7OJ7 - chains 111 and 444 of the 4 polymer chains in the assembly; structure by X-ray diffraction, 1.78 A resolution.

# Chain 111
Name: Capsid protein VP1
Source organism: Coxsackievirus A24
UniProtKB: V9VEF3 (V9VEF3_9ENTO); numbering as in UniProt (aligned over 581-885)
Sequence (305 residues; each row starts with the number of its first residue):
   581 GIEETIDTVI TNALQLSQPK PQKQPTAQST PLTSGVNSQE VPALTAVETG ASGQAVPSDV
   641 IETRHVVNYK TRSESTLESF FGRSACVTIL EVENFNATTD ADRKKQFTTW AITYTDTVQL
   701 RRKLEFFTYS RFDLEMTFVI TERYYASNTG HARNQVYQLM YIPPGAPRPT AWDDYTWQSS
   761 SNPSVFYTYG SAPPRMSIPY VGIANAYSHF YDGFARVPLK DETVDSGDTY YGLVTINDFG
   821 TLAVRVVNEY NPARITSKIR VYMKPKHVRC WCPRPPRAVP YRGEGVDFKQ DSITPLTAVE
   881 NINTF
Unresolved in the structure: 581-604
Ion coordination: Ca2+ site 1: T606, A607, S609, N648; Ca2+ site 2: T613, S614, S638, I641; Ca2+ site 3: L624 (shared with K63(444), A65(444) of chain 444)
Ligand contacts: 0H0 (Carbohydrate component from a pentavalent N-acetylneuraminic acid conjugate): N676, R723, Y725, A726, S727, N728, Y830, N831, P832

# Chain 444
Name: Capsid protein VP4
Source organism: Coxsackievirus A24
UniProtKB: V9VEF3 (V9VEF3_9ENTO); residue numbers follow UniProt; this construct covers 1-69
Sequence (69 residues; each row starts with the number of its first residue):
     1 MGAQVSSQKV GAHENTNVAT GGSTVNYTTI NYYKDSASNA ASKLDFSQDP SKFTEPVKDI
    61 MIKTAPALN
Unresolved in the structure: 1, 14-24
Ion coordination: Ca2+: K63, A65 (shared with L624(111) of chain 111)

# How chain 111 and chain 444 interact
Contacting residue pairs (40; chain 111 residue first):
  P605(111) - F46(444)  hydrophobic
  E620(111) - T64(444)
  V621(111) - K63(444)
  V621(111) - T64(444)  hydrogen bond (backbone-backbone)
  P622(111) - K63(444)
  T625(111) - A67(444)
  A626(111) - A67(444)
  A626(111) - L68(444)  hydrophobic
  T629(111) - V57(444)
  T629(111) - M61(444)
  G630(111) - P56(444)
  A631(111) - T54(444)
  A631(111) - M61(444)  hydrophobic
  S632(111) - T54(444)  hydrogen bond (backbone-backbone)
  Q634(111) - T54(444)  hydrogen bond (side chain-backbone)
  Q634(111) - E55(444)
  V636(111) - K63(444)
  D639(111) - K63(444)  salt bridge
  T651(111) - F46(444)
  R652(111) - Q48(444)  hydrogen bond
  S653(111) - K9(444)
  S653(111) - L44(444)
  S653(111) - F46(444)
  T656(111) - D45(444)
  E658(111) - A41(444)
  E658(111) - S42(444)  hydrogen bond (side chain-backbone)
  S659(111) - L44(444)
  D713(111) - A37(444)
  S777(111) - A37(444)  hydrogen bond (side chain-backbone)
  S777(111) - S38(444)
  P779(111) - A37(444)  hydrophobic
  K846(111) - A37(444)  hydrogen bond (side chain-backbone)
  K846(111) - S38(444)  hydrogen bond (side chain-backbone)
  K846(111) - N39(444)  hydrogen bond (side chain-backbone)
  H847(111) - S36(444)
  H847(111) - A37(444)
  H847(111) - N39(444)  hydrogen bond (side chain-backbone)
  H847(111) - A40(444)  hydrogen bond (side chain-backbone)
  H847(111) - S42(444)
  P853(111) - F53(444)
Also at the interface, not in a pair above, chain 111 (28 interface residues in all): Q619, A635, I778

# In short
Chain 111 and chain 444 form an interface of 28 and 22 residues respectively, with 11 hydrogen bonds and 1
salt bridge. Polar contacts include D639(111)-K63(444), Q634(111)-T54(444) and R652(111)-Q48(444). Bound to
chain 111: compound 0H0. T606(111), A607(111), S609(111) and N648(111) coordinate Ca2+ site 1.
Chain 111 is Capsid protein VP1 and chain 444 is Capsid protein VP4, both from Coxsackievirus A24; the
structure, Crystal structure of human coxsackievirus A24v in complex with a pentavalent N-acetylneuraminic
acid conjugate, was determined by X-ray diffraction.
